PDB entry 8CWO | electron microscopy, 2.84 A resolution | chains A and D of the 15 polymer chains in the assembly

== Chain A ==
Molecule: 16S ribosomal RNA
Source organism: Cutibacterium acnes
Sequence (1537 nucleotides; row label = number of the first residue in the row):
     1 UUUUUCAUUGGAGAGUUUGAUCCUGGCUCAGGACGAACGCUGGCGGCGUG
    51 CUUAACACAUGCAAGUCGAACGGAAAGGCCCUGCUUUUGUGGGGUGCUCG
   101 AGUGGCGAACGGGUGAGUAACACGUGAGUAACCUGCCCUUGACUUUGGGA
   151 UAACUUCAGGAAACUGGGGCUAAUACCGGAUAGGAGCUCCUGCUGCAUGG
   201 UGGGGGUUGGAAAGUUUCGGCGGUUGGGGAUGGACUCGCGGCUUAUCAGC
   251 UUGUUGGUGGGGUAGUGGCUUACCAAGGCUUUGACGGGUAGCCGGCCUGA
   301 GAGGGUGACCGGCCACAUUGGGACUGAGAUACGGCCCAGACUCCUACGGG
   351 AGGCAGCAGUGGGGAAUAUUGCACAAUGGGCGGAAGCCUGAUGCAGCAAC
   401 GCCGCGUGCGGGAUGACGGCCUUCGGGUUGUAAACCGCUUUCGCCUGUGA
   451 CGAAGCGUGAGUGACGGUAAUGGGUAAAGAAGCACCGGCUAACUACGUGC
   501 CAGCAGCCXCGGUGAUACGUAGGGUGCGAGCGUUGUCCGGAUUUAUUGGG
   551 CGUAAAGGGCUCGUAGGUGGUUGAUCGCGUCGGAAGUGUAAUCUUGGGGC
   601 UUAACCCUGAGCGUGCUUUCGAUACGGGUUGACUUGAGGAAGGUAGGGGA
   651 GAAUGGAAUUCCUGGUGGAGCGGUGGAAUGCGCAGAUAUCAGGAGGAACA
   701 CCAGUGGCGAAGGCGGUUCUCUGGGCCUUUCCUGACGCUGAGGAGCGAAA
   751 GCGUGGGGAGCGAACAGGCUUAGAUACCCUGGUAGUCCACGCUGUAAACG
   801 GUGGGUACUAGGUGUGGGGUCCAUUCCACGGGUUCCGUGCCGUAGCUAAC
   851 GCUUUAAGUACCCCGCCUGGGGAGUACGGCCGCAAGGCUAAAACUCAAAG
   901 GAAUUGACGGGGCCCCGCACAAGCGGCGGAGCAUGCGGAUUAAUUCGAUG
   951 XAACGCGUAGAACCUUACCUGGGUUUGACAUGGAUCGGGAGUGCUCAGAG
  1001 AUGGGUGUGCCUCUUUUGGGGUCGGUUCACAGGUGGUGCAUGGCUGUCGU
  1051 CAGCUCGUGUCGUGAGAUGUUGGGUUAAGUCCCGCAACGAGCGCAACCCU
  1101 UGUUCACUGUUGCCAGCACGUUAUGGUGGGGACUCAGUGGAGACCGCCGG
  1151 GGUCAACUCGGAGGAAGGUGGGGAUGACGUCAAGUCAUCAUGCCCCUUAU
  1201 GUCCAGGGCUUCACGCAUGCUACAAUGGCUGGUACAGAGAGUGGCGAGCC
  1251 UGUGAGGGUGAGCGAAUCUCGGAAAGCCGGUCUCAGUUCGGAUUGGGGUC
  1301 UGCAACUCGACCUCAUGAAGUCGGAGUCGCUAGUAAUCGCAGAUCAGCAA
  1351 CGCUGCGGUGAAUACGUUCCCGGGGCUUGUACACACXGCCXGUXAAGUCA
  1401 UGAAAGUUGGUAACACCCGAAGCCGGUGGCCUAACCGUUGUGGGGGAGCC
  1451 GUCGAAGGUGGGACUGGUGAUUAGGACUAAGUCGUAACAAGGUAGCCGUA
  1501 CCGGAAGGUGCGGCUGGAUCACCUCCUUUCUAAGGAG
Not modelled in the structure: 1-5, 83-89, 906-1380, 1522-1537
Modified residues: PSU (pseudouridine-5'-monophosphate) at position 498, G7M (N7-methyl-guanosine-5'-monophosphate) at position 509, 2MG (2N-methylguanosine-5'-monophosphate) at position 950, 5MC (5-methylcytidine-5'-monophosphate) at position 951, 5MC (5-methylcytidine-5'-monophosphate) at position 1387, 4OC (4n,o2'-methylcytidine-5'-monophosphate) at position 1389, 5MC (5-methylcytidine-5'-monophosphate) at position 1391, 5MC (5-methylcytidine-5'-monophosphate) at position 1394, UR3 (3-methyluridine-5'-monophoshate) at position 1485, 2MG (2N-methylguanosine-5'-monophosphate) at position 1503, MA6 (6N-dimethyladenosine-5'-monophoshate) at position 1505, MA6 (6N-dimethyladenosine-5'-monophoshate) at position 1506

== Chain D ==
Name: 30S ribosomal protein S4
Source organism: Cutibacterium acnes
Reference sequence: A0A2B7JMY9 (A0A2B7JMY9_CUTAC); residue numbers follow UniProt; this construct covers 1-201
Chain sequence (201 residues; numbered 1 to 201; the number before each row is that of its first residue):
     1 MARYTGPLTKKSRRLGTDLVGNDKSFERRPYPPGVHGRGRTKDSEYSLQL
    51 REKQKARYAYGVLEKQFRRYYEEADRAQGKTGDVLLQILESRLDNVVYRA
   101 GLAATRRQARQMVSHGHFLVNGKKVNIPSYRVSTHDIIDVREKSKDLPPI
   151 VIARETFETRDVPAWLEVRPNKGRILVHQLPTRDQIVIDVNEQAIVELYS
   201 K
Not modelled in the structure: 1

== Interface between chain A and chain D ==
Contacting residue pairs - 112 pairs, chain A then chain D:
  U9(A) / Gln-78(D)  base contact
  A12(A) / Glu-45(D)  base contact
  A12(A) / Gln-49(D)  base contact
  A12(A) / Glu-197(D)  hydrogen bond to the base
  A12(A) / Leu-198(D)  base contact
  A12(A) / Ser-200(D)  base contact
  A12(A) / Lys-201(D)  base contact
  G32(A) / Arg-68(D)  salt bridge to the phosphate
  C403(A) / Arg-69(D)  phosphate contact
  G404(A) / Gln-66(D)  phosphate contact
  G404(A) / Ile-127(D)  sugar contact
  G404(A) / Ser-129(D)  hydrogen bond to the phosphate
  C405(A) / Ala-2(D)  base contact
  C405(A) / Gln-66(D)  phosphate contact
  C405(A) / Ser-114(D)  phosphate contact
  C405(A) / Pro-128(D)  sugar contact
  C405(A) / Ser-129(D)  hydrogen bond to the phosphate
  G406(A) / Ala-2(D)  hydrogen bond to the base
  G406(A) / Arg-3(D)  phosphate contact
  G406(A) / Arg-110(D)  salt bridge to the phosphate
  G406(A) / Ser-114(D)  hydrogen bond to the phosphate
  G406(A) / Pro-128(D)  phosphate contact
  U407(A) / Ala-2(D)  hydrogen bond to the base
  U407(A) / Arg-3(D)  salt bridge to the phosphate
  G408(A) / Arg-3(D)  hydrogen bond to the phosphate
  G408(A) / Thr-5(D)  phosphate contact
  G408(A) / Gln-111(D)  hydrogen bond to the base
  C409(A) / Arg-3(D)  salt bridge to the phosphate
  C409(A) / Arg-107(D)  salt bridge to the phosphate
  C409(A) / Gln-108(D)  sugar contact
  C409(A) / Gln-111(D)  hydrogen bond to the sugar
  G410(A) / Thr-105(D)  phosphate contact
  G410(A) / Arg-107(D)  phosphate contact
  G410(A) / Gln-108(D)  sugar contact
  G415(A) / Ser-25(D)  base contact
  G415(A) / Glu-27(D)  base contact
  G415(A) / Arg-28(D)  base contact
  U428(A) / Arg-28(D)  salt bridge to the phosphate
  U428(A) / Tyr-31(D)  hydrogen bond to the phosphate
  U428(A) / Gly-34(D)  hydrogen bond to the phosphate
  U428(A) / Val-35(D)  sugar contact
  U429(A) / Arg-13(D)  salt bridge to the phosphate
  U429(A) / Arg-28(D)  salt bridge to the phosphate
  U429(A) / Pro-33(D)  phosphate contact
  U429(A) / Gly-34(D)  hydrogen bond to the phosphate
  G430(A) / Pro-7(D)  phosphate contact
  G430(A) / Lys-10(D)  salt bridge to the phosphate
  G430(A) / Arg-28(D)  hydrogen bond to the sugar
  U431(A) / Thr-9(D)  hydrogen bond to the phosphate
  U431(A) / Lys-10(D)  phosphate contact
  U431(A) / Arg-13(D)  salt bridge to the phosphate
  U431(A) / Ser-25(D)  phosphate contact
  U431(A) / Arg-28(D)  salt bridge to the phosphate
  A432(A) / Pro-7(D)  phosphate contact
  A432(A) / Leu-8(D)  phosphate contact
  A432(A) / Thr-9(D)  hydrogen bond to the phosphate
  C438(A) / Pro-148(D)  phosphate contact
  C438(A) / Pro-149(D)  sugar contact
  U439(A) / His-115(D)  hydrogen bond to the sugar
  U439(A) / His-117(D)  hydrogen bond to the sugar
  U439(A) / Leu-147(D)  sugar contact
  U439(A) / Pro-148(D)  phosphate contact
  U440(A) / His-115(D)  hydrogen bond to the sugar
  U440(A) / His-117(D)  sugar contact
  U441(A) / Ser-114(D)  sugar contact
  U441(A) / His-115(D)  base contact
  U441(A) / Asn-126(D)  hydrogen bond to the sugar
  U471(A) / Lys-124(D)  salt bridge to the phosphate
  G473(A) / Lys-143(D)  salt bridge to the phosphate
  A477(A) / His-115(D)  base contact
  A481(A) / Ala-2(D)  base contact
  U490(A) / Tyr-46(D)  sugar contact
  U490(A) / Lys-201(D)  salt bridge to the phosphate
  A491(A) / Ser-44(D)  hydrogen bond to the phosphate
  A491(A) / Tyr-46(D)  sugar contact
  A491(A) / Ser-47(D)  sugar contact
  A491(A) / Leu-50(D)  sugar contact
  A492(A) / Arg-14(D)  sugar contact
  C493(A) / His-36(D)  hydrogen bond to the phosphate
  U494(A) / His-36(D)  hydrogen bond to the sugar
  G523(A) / Gly-34(D)  sugar contact
  G523(A) / Val-35(D)  hydrogen bond to the sugar
  G524(A) / Lys-10(D)  salt bridge to the phosphate
  G524(A) / Arg-14(D)  hydrogen bond to the phosphate
  G524(A) / Pro-33(D)  sugar contact
  G524(A) / Gly-34(D)  sugar contact
  U525(A) / Arg-14(D)  salt bridge to the phosphate
  G526(A) / Lys-11(D)  salt bridge to the phosphate
  G526(A) / Gln-54(D)  hydrogen bond to the phosphate
  C527(A) / Lys-53(D)  salt bridge to the phosphate
  C527(A) / Gln-54(D)  phosphate contact
  C527(A) / Arg-57(D)  salt bridge to the phosphate
  C527(A) / Glu-64(D)  phosphate contact
  G528(A) / Tyr-4(D)  base contact
  G528(A) / Leu-63(D)  phosphate contact
  G528(A) / Glu-64(D)  hydrogen bond to the phosphate
  G528(A) / Lys-65(D)  hydrogen bond to the phosphate
  A529(A) / Ala-2(D)  phosphate contact
  A529(A) / Leu-63(D)  phosphate contact
  C531(A) / Lys-65(D)  salt bridge to the phosphate
  U595(A) / Arg-76(D)  phosphate contact
  C600(A) / Lys-123(D)  salt bridge to the phosphate
  U601(A) / Lys-124(D)  sugar contact
  U601(A) / Val-125(D)  base contact
  U601(A) / Asn-126(D)  hydrogen bond to the base
  U601(A) / Ile-127(D)  base contact
  U601(A) / Tyr-130(D)  sugar contact
  U602(A) / Ile-127(D)  base contact
  U602(A) / Ser-129(D)  base contact
  U602(A) / Tyr-130(D)  sugar contact
  A603(A) / Arg-69(D)  hydrogen bond to the phosphate
  A604(A) / Arg-69(D)  salt bridge to the phosphate
Interface residues without a listed pair, chain A (48 interface residues in all): G11, G31, G427, G522
Interface residues without a listed pair, chain D (64 interface residues in all): Tyr-58, Gly-79, Arg-131, Arg-141

== Overview ==
48 residues of chain A face 64 of chain D across their interface; the contacts include 29 hydrogen bonds and
22 salt bridges. Among the polar pairs are A12(A)/Glu-197(D), G406(A)/Ala-2(D) and U407(A)/Ala-2(D).
Chain A is 16S ribosomal RNA and chain D is 30S ribosomal protein S4, both from Cutibacterium acnes; the
structure, Cutibacterium acnes 30S ribosomal subunit with Sarecycline bound, body domain only in the local
refined map, was determined by electron microscopy together with 8CVO from the same study.
